7KB6 - chains A and B; structure by X-ray diffraction, 2.20 A resolution.

== Chain A ==
Protein: Isoform 2 of Neutral alpha-glucosidase AB
Organism: Mus musculus
Notes: EC 3.2.1.207
UniProt: Q8BHN3-2 (GANAB-2_MOUSE); numbering as in UniProt (aligned over 33-966)
Sequence (977 residues; numbered 2 to 978; the number before each row is that of its first residue):
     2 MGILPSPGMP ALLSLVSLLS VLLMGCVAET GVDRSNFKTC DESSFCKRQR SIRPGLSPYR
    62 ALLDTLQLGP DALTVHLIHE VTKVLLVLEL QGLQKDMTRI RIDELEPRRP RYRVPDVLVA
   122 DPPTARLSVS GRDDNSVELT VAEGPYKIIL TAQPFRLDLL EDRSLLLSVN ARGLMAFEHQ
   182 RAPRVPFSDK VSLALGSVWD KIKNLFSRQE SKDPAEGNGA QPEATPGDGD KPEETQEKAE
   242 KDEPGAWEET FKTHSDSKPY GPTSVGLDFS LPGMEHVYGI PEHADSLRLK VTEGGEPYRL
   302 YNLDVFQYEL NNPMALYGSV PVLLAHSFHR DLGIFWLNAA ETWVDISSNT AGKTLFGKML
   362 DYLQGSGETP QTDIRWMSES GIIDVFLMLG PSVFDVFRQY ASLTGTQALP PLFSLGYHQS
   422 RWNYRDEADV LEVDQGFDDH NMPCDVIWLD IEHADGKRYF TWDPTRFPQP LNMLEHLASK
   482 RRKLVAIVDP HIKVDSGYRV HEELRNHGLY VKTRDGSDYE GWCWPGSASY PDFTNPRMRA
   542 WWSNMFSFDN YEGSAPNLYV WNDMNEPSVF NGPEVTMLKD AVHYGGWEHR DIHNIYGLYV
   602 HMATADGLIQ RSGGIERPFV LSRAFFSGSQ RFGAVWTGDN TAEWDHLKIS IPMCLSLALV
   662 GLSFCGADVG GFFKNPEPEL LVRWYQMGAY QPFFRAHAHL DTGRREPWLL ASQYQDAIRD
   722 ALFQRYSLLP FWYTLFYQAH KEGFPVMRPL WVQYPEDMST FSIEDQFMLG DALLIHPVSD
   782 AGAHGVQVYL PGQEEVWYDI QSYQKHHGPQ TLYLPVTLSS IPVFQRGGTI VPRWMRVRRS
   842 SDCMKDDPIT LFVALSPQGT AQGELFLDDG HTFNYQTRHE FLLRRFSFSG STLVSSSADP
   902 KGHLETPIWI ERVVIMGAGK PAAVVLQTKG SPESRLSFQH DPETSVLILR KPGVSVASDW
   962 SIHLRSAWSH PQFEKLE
Disordered / not traced: 2-33, 184-247, 351-369, 967-978
Construct notes: initiating methionine (2); expression tag (3-32, 967-978); engineered mutation Asp97 (Asn in Q8BHN3-2)
Disulfides: Cys41-Cys47, Cys655-Cys666
Residues lining bound ligands: XOD ((1S,2S,3R,4S,5S)-1-(hydroxymethyl)-5-[(6-{[2-nitro-4-(pyrimidin-2-yl)phenyl]amino}hexyl)amino]cyclohexane-1,2,3,4-tetrol): Phe307, Trp423, Asp451, Ile452, Ile488, Trp523, Trp525, Trp562, Asp564, Met565, Phe571, Arg624, Trp637, Asp640, Phe673, Phe674, His698, His700

== Chain B ==
Protein: Glucosidase 2 subunit beta
Organism: Mus musculus
UniProt: O08795 (GLU2B_MOUSE); residue numbers follow UniProt; this construct covers 15-517
Sequence (554 residues; numbered -16 to 537; the number before each row is that of its first residue; numbers below 1 keep their minus sign (Met-16 is residue -16)):
   -16 MGILPSPGMP ALLSLVSLLS VLLMGCVAET GVEVKRPRGV SLSNHHFYEE SKPFTCLDGT
    44 ATIPFDQVND DYCDCKDGSD EPGTAACPNG SFHCTNTGYK PLYILSSRVN DGVCDCCDGT
   104 DEYNSGTVCE NTCREKGRKE KESLQQLAEV TREGFRLKKI LIEEWKTARE EKQSKLLELQ
   164 AGKKSLEDQV ETLRAAKEEA ERPEKEAKDQ HRKLWEEQQA AAKARREQER AASAFQELDD
   224 NMDGMVSLAE LQTHPELDTD GDGALSEEEA QALLSGDTQT DTTSFYDRVW AAIRDKYRSE
   284 VPPTDIPVPE ETEPKEEKPP VLPPTEEEEE EEEEPEEEEE EEEEEEEAPP PLQPPQPPSP
   344 TEDEKMPPYD EETQAIIDAA QEARSKFEEV ERSLKEMEES IRSLEQEISF DFGPSGEFAY
   404 LYSQCYELTT NEYVYRLCPF KLVSQKPKHG GSPTSLGTWG SWAGPDHDKF SAMKYEQGTG
   464 CWQGPNRSTT VRLLCGKETV VTSTTEPSRC EYLMELMTPA ACPEPPPEAP SDGDSAWSHP
   524 QFEKLETKHH HHHH
Disordered / not traced: -16 to 34, 118-537
Construct notes: initiating methionine (-16); expression tag (-15 to 14, 518-537)
Disulfides: Cys39-Cys58, Cys56-Cys70, Cys77-Cys99, Cys97-Cys112, Cys100-Cys116
Metal / ion sites: Ca2+ site 1: Gln50, Asp53, Tyr55, Asp57, Asp63, Glu64; Ca2+ site 2: Arg91, Asp94, Val96, Asp98, Asp104, Glu105
UniProt features mapped onto this chain:
  - binding site (substrate): Asp49, Asp53
  - binding site (Ca(2+)): Gln50, Asp53, Tyr55, Asp57, Asp63, Glu64, Arg91, Asp94, Val96, Asp98, Asp104, Glu105, Asp222, Asn224, Asp226, Met228, Glu233
  - modified residue: Ser24 (Phosphoserine), Ser89 (Phosphoserine), Lys166 (N6-succinyllysine), Ser168 (Phosphoserine), Ser376 (Phosphoserine), Ser383 (Phosphoserine), Ser427 (Phosphoserine)
  - glycosylation (N-linked (GlcNAc...) asparagine): Asn72, Asn469

== Interface between chain A and chain B ==
Contacting residue pairs (30; chain A residue first):
  Asp439(A) - Arg91(B)  hydrogen bond (backbone-side chain)
  Asn442(A) - Leu88(B)
  Asn442(A) - Arg91(B)
  Ser480(A) - Val96(B)
  Arg482(A) - Asp94(B)  hydrogen bond (side chain-backbone)
  Arg482(A) - Gly95(B)
  Arg482(A) - Val96(B)
  Arg837(A) - Asp54(B)  salt bridge
  Arg837(A) - Ala68(B)
  Arg837(A) - Ala69(B)
  Val838(A) - Ser90(B)
  Arg839(A) - Ala68(B)
  Arg839(A) - Ser90(B)  hydrogen bond (side chain-backbone)
  Arg839(A) - Val92(B)  hydrogen bond (side chain-backbone)
  Arg839(A) - Asn93(B)
  Arg839(A) - Asp94(B)
  Arg840(A) - Arg91(B)
  Arg840(A) - Asp94(B)  salt bridge
  Arg840(A) - Val96(B)
  Arg840(A) - Asp98(B)  salt bridge
  Cys844(A) - Asp94(B)  hydrogen bond (side chain-backbone)
  Trp910(A) - Asp54(B)
  Glu912(A) - Tyr55(B)
  Arg913(A) - Tyr55(B)  hydrogen bond
  Arg951(A) - Gln50(B)
  Arg951(A) - Asp53(B)  salt bridge
  Arg951(A) - Tyr55(B)
  Arg951(A) - Asp57(B)  salt bridge
  Lys952(A) - Asp53(B)  salt bridge
  Lys952(A) - Tyr55(B)
Also at the interface, not in a pair above, chain A (16 interface residues in all): Lys481, Ile949

== Summary ==
The chain A/chain B interface involves 16 residues from each chain, with 6 hydrogen bonds and 6 salt bridges.
Polar pairs include Arg837(A)-Asp54(B), Arg840(A)-Asp94(B) and Arg840(A)-Asp98(B). Bound to chain A: compound
XOD.
Here chain A is Isoform 2 of Neutral alpha-glucosidase AB and chain B is Glucosidase 2 subunit beta, both from
Mus musculus. Entry 7KB6 (Co-crystal structure of alpha glucosidase with compound 7) was determined by X-ray
diffraction, deposited together with 7JTY, 7K9N, 7K9O, 7K9Q, 7K9T, 7KAD, 7KB8 and 7KRY.
